3UBN - chains B and D of the 6 polymer chains in the assembly; structure by X-ray diffraction, 2.51 A resolution.

# Chain B (and D)
Protein: Hemagglutinin HA2
Organism: Influenza a virus
Notes: fragment: Ectodomain HA2, residues 345-520; chain D of this document is another copy of the same molecule, construct and numbering; everything in this record applies to it too
UniProtKB: C3W5S1 (C3W5S1_I09A0); residues 1-174 here correspond to UniProt positions 345-518 (UniProt number = residue number + 344)
Chain sequence (177 residues; each row starts with the number of its first residue):
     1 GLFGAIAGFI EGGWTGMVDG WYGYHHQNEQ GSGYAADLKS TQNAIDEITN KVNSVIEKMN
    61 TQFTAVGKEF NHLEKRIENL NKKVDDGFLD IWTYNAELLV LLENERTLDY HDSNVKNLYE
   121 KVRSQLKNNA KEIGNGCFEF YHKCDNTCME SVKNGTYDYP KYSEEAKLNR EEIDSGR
Not modelled in the structure: 175-177 (chain D: 172-177)
Disulfide bonds: C144-C148
Differences from the reference sequence: expression tag (175-177)

# Chain B / chain D interface
Pairs across the interface - 51 pairs, chain B then chain D:
  F3(B) - L2(D)
  F3(B) - F3(D)  hydrophobic
  S54(B) - L98(D)
  S54(B) - L101(D)
  V55(B) - Y94(D)  hydrogen bond (backbone-side chain)
  K58(B) - Y94(D)
  K58(B) - E97(D)  salt bridge
  K58(B) - L101(D)
  M59(B) - Y94(D)  hydrophobic
  N60(B) - D90(D)
  T61(B) - D90(D)
  Q62(B) - D86(D)  hydrogen bond
  Q62(B) - L89(D)
  Q62(B) - D90(D)  hydrogen bond (backbone-side chain)
  F63(B) - K82(D)
  V66(B) - K83(D)  hydrogen bond (backbone-side chain)
  K68(B) - R76(D)
  K68(B) - N79(D)
  K68(B) - L80(D)
  E69(B) - R76(D)  hydrogen bond (backbone-side chain)
  F70(B) - R76(D)
  E74(B) - R76(D)  salt bridge
  N81(B) - L80(D)
  N81(B) - K83(D)  hydrogen bond
  V84(B) - V84(D)  hydrophobic
  D85(B) - K83(D)  salt bridge
  F88(B) - K83(D)
  F88(B) - G87(D)
  F88(B) - F88(D)  hydrophobic
  F88(B) - I91(D)  hydrophobic
  I91(B) - I91(D)  hydrophobic
  W92(B) - D90(D)
  W92(B) - I91(D)  hydrophobic
  W92(B) - Y94(D)  hydrophobic
  N95(B) - N95(D)  hydrogen bond
  L99(B) - Y94(D)
  L99(B) - L98(D)  hydrophobic
  E103(B) - L102(D)
  R106(B) - L2(D)
  R106(B) - E105(D)
  R106(B) - R106(D)
  R106(B) - D109(D)  salt bridge
  S113(B) - G1(D)
  S113(B) - L2(D)  hydrogen bond (side chain-backbone)
  N117(B) - G1(D)  hydrogen bond (side chain-backbone)
  N117(B) - F3(D)
  N117(B) - G4(D)
  E120(B) - K116(D)  salt bridge
  R123(B) - R123(D)
  K127(B) - E132(D)
  K167(B) - E171(D)  hydrogen bond (side chain-backbone)
Also at the interface, not in a pair above, chain B (34 interface residues in all): T64, I77, L80, Y110
Also at the interface, not in a pair above, chain D (31 interface residues in all): I77, E120

# Summary
The interface between chain B and chain D involves 34 residues on one side and 31 on the other; the contacts
include 10 hydrogen bonds and 5 salt bridges. Polar contacts include K58(B)-E97(D), E74(B)-R76(D) and
D85(B)-K83(D).
Both chains are Hemagglutinin HA2 (Influenza a virus). Entry 3UBN (Influenza hemagglutinin from the 2009
pandemic in complex with ligand 6SLN) was determined by X-ray diffraction together with 3UBE, 3UBJ and 3UBQ
from the same study.
